PDB entry 6O85 | electron microscopy, 3.03 A resolution | chains E and G of the 13 polymer chains in the assembly

== Chain E ==
Name: Translation initiation factor eIF-2B subunit delta
Organism: Homo sapiens
UniProtKB: Q9UI10 (EI2BD_HUMAN); numbering as in UniProt (aligned over 1-523)
Amino-acid sequence (523 residues; numbered 1 to 523; the number before each row is that of its first residue):
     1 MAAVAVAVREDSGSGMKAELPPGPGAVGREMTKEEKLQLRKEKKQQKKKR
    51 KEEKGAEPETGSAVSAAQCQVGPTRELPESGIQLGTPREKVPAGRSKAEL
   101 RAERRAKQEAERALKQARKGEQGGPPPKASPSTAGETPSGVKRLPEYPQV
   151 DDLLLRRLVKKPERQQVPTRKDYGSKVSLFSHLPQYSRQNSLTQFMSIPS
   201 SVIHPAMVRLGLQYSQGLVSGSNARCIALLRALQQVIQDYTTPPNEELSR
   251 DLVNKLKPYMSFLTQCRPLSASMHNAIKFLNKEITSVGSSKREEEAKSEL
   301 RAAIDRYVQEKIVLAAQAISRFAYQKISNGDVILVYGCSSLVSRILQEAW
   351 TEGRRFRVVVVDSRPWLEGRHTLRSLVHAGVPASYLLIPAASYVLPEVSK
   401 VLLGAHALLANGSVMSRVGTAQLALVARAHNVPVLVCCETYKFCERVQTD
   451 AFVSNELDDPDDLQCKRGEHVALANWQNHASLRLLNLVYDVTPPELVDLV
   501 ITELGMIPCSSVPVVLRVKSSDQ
Not modelled in the structure: 1-165, 523
Small-molecule neighbours: C7B (2-(4-chloranylphenoxy)-N-[4-[2-(4-chloranylphenoxy)ethanoylamino]cyclohexyl]ethanamide): V177, S178, L179, F180, F452, L485
Swiss-Prot annotation at these positions:
  - region: R170 to L179 (May bind the chemical integrated stress response (ISR) inhibitor ISRIB)
  - modified residue: A2 (N-acetylalanine), S12 (Phosphoserine), T86 (Phosphothreonine), S130 (Phosphoserine)
Reported in the primary citation:
  - mutagenesis - R250A (kobs=0.013min-1), R250E (kobs=0.023min-1): unchanged catalytic activity on dissociated tetramers
  - mutagenesis - R250A (kobs=0.012min-1), R250E (kobs=0.017min-1): decreased catalytic activity on ISRIB-stabilized eIF2B octamer

== Chain G ==
Name: Translation initiation factor eIF-2B subunit alpha
Organism: Homo sapiens
UniProtKB: Q14232 (EI2BA_HUMAN); residues 1-305 here = UniProt positions 1-305
Amino-acid sequence (305 residues; row label = number of the first residue in the row):
     1 MDDKELIEYFKSQMKEDPDMASAVAAIRTLLEFLKRDKGETIQGLRANLT
    51 SAIETLCGVDSSVAVSSGGELFLRFISLASLEYSDYSKCKKIMIERGELF
   101 LRRISLSRNKIADLCHTFIKDGATILTHAYSRVVLRVLEAAVAAKKRFSV
   151 YVTESQPDLSGKKMAKALCHLNVPVTVVLDAAVGYIMEKADLVIVGAEGV
   201 VENGGIINKIGTNQMAVCAKAQNKPFYVVAESFKFVRLFPLNQQDVPDKF
   251 KYKADTLKVAQTGQDLKEEHPWVDYTAPSLITLLFTDLGVLTPSAVSDEL
   301 IKLYL
Not modelled in the structure: 1-3, 253-269

== Interface between chain E and chain G ==
Contacting residue pairs (21):
  K326(E) with F239(G), hydrogen bond (side chain-backbone); L241(G); D245(G), salt bridge
  P433(E) with L241(G), hydrophobic; N242(G)
  L435(E) with L241(G), hydrophobic
  D498(E) with F239(G)
  L499(E) with F239(G), hydrophobic; L241(G), hydrophobic
  L504(E) with Y304(G), hydrophobic
  M506(E) with E202(G)
  I507(E) with E202(G); I301(G), hydrophobic
  P508(E) with N203(G)
  S510(E) with S294(G); S297(G)
  S511(E) with S297(G), hydrogen bond
  V514(E) with D298(G); I301(G), hydrophobic
  V515(E) with I301(G), hydrophobic
  R517(E) with D298(G)
Interface residues without a listed pair, chain E (15 interface residues in all): K400

== Summary ==
The interface between chain E and chain G involves 15 residues on one side and 11 on the other, with 2
hydrogen bonds and 1 salt bridge. Among the polar pairs are K326(E)-D245(G), K326(E)-F239(G) and
S511(E)-S297(G). The paper reports that R250A and R250E of chain E reduce catalytic activity on
ISRIB-stabilized eIF2B octamer; R250A and R250E of chain E leave catalytic activity on dissociated tetramers
unchanged.
Chain E is Translation initiation factor eIF-2B subunit delta and chain G is Translation initiation factor
eIF-2B subunit alpha, both from Homo sapiens; the structure, Electron cryo-microscopy of the eukaryotic
translation initiation factor 2B bound to eukaryotic translation initiation factor 2 ..., was determined by
electron microscopy, deposited together with 6O81 and 6O9Z.
